PDB entry 6WWC | X-ray diffraction, 2.56 A resolution | chains B and C of the 3 polymer chains in the assembly

Chain B:
Protein: vFP16.02 antibody light chain
From: Mus musculus
Notes: antibody fragment or engineered binder
Amino-acid sequence (218 residues; each row starts with the number of its first residue):
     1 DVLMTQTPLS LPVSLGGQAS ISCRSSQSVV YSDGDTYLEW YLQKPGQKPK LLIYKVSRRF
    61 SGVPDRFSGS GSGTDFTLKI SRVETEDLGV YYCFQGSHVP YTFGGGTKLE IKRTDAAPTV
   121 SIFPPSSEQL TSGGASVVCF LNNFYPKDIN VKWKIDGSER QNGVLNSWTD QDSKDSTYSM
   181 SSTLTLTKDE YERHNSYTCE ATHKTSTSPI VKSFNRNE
Cystine bridges: Cys-23/Cys-93, Cys-139/Cys-199
From the paper describing this entry:
  - mutagenesis - F60P: increased binding to fusion peptide (chain C)
  - mutagenesis - F60P: unchanged binding to trimer

Chain C:
Protein: fusion peptide
Amino-acid sequence (8 residues; numbered 512 to 519; the number before each row is that of its first residue):
   512 AVGIGAVF

Chain B / chain C interface:
Pairs across the interface (12; chain B residue first):
  Tyr-31(B) / Val-513(C)  hydrophobic
  Tyr-31(B) / Val-518(C)
  Tyr-37(B) / Ala-512(C)
  Tyr-37(B) / Val-513(C)  hydrophobic
  Glu-39(B) / Ala-512(C)  hydrogen bond (side chain-backbone)
  Gly-96(B) / Ala-512(C)
  Gly-96(B) / Val-513(C)  hydrogen bond (backbone-backbone)
  Val-99(B) / Ile-515(C)  hydrophobic
  Tyr-101(B) / Ala-512(C)  hydrophobic
  Tyr-101(B) / Val-513(C)
  Tyr-101(B) / Gly-514(C)  hydrogen bond (side chain-backbone)
  Tyr-101(B) / Ile-515(C)
Other interface residues (no listed pair), chain B (8 interface residues in all): Phe-94, Ser-97

Summary:
The interface between chain B and chain C involves 8 residues on one side and 5 on the other, with 3 hydrogen
bonds. Polar contacts include Glu-39(B)/Ala-512(C), Tyr-101(B)/Gly-514(C) and Gly-96(B)/Val-513(C). From the
paper: F60P of chain B increases binding to fusion peptide (chain C); F60P of chain B leaves binding to trimer
unchanged.
Chain B is vFP16.02 antibody light chain (Mus musculus) and chain C is fusion peptide; the structure,
Vaccine-elicited mouse FP-targeting neutralizing antibody vFP16.02 with S48K mutation in light chain in
complex with HIV ..., was determined by X-ray diffraction (same publication as 6WX2).
